Entry 9ER5 (X-ray diffraction, 1.40 A resolution); this record covers chains L and M of the 4 polymer chains in the assembly.

[Chain L (and M)]
Molecule: Hydrogenase-1 large chain
Organism: Escherichia coli
Notes: EC 1.12.99.6; chain M of this document is another copy of the same molecule, construct and numbering; everything in this record applies to it too
UniProt: P0ACD8 (MBHL_ECOLI); numbering as in UniProt (aligned over 1-582)
Chain sequence (582 residues; row label = number of the first residue in the row):
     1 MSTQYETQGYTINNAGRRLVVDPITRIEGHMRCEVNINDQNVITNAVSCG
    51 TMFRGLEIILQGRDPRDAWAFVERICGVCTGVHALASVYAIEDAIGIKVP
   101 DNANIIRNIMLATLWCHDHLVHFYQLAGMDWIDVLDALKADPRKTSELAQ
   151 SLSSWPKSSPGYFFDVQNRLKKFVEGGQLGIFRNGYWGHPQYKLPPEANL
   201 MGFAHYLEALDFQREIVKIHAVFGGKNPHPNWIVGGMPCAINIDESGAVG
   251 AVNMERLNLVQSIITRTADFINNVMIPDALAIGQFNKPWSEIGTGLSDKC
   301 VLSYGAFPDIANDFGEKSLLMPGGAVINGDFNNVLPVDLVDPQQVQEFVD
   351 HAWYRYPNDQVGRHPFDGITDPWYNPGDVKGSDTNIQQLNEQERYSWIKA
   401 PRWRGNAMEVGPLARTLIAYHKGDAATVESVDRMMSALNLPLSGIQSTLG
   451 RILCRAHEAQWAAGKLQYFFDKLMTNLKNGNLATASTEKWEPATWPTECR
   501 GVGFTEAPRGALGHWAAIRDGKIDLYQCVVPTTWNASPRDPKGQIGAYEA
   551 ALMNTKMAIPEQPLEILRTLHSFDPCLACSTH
Disordered / not traced: 1
Bound ions: Mg2+: Glu57, Cys528; Ni2+: Cys76, Cys79, Cys576, Cys579; carbonmonoxide-(dicyano) iron Fe: Cys79, Cys579
Small-molecule neighbours: carbonmonoxide-(dicyano) iron (FCO): Cys79, Val82, His83, Ala507, Pro508, Arg509, Leu512, Val530, Pro531, Thr532, Cys576, Cys579
Swiss-Prot annotation at these positions:
  - binding site (Ni(2+)): Cys76, Cys79, Cys576, Cys579

[How chain L and chain M interact]
Pairs across the interface (26):
  Gln150(L) - Ser146(M)
  Gln150(L) - Gln150(M)  hydrogen bond
  Gln150(L) - Ser159(M)
  Gln150(L) - Pro160(M)
  Ser154(L) - Ser159(M)  hydrogen bond (backbone-side chain)
  Ser154(L) - Gly161(M)
  Ser154(L) - Tyr162(M)  hydrogen bond (backbone-backbone)
  Trp155(L) - Ser159(M)  hydrogen bond (backbone-side chain)
  Pro156(L) - Pro156(M)
  Pro156(L) - Lys157(M)
  Pro156(L) - Ser158(M)  hydrogen bond (backbone-backbone)
  Pro156(L) - Ser159(M)  hydrogen bond (backbone-backbone)
  Pro156(L) - Tyr162(M)  hydrophobic
  Lys157(L) - Pro156(M)
  Lys157(L) - Lys157(M)
  Ser158(L) - Pro156(M)  hydrogen bond (backbone-backbone)
  Ser158(L) - Ser159(M)
  Ser159(L) - Gln150(M)
  Ser159(L) - Ser154(M)  hydrogen bond (side chain-backbone)
  Ser159(L) - Trp155(M)  hydrogen bond (side chain-backbone)
  Ser159(L) - Pro156(M)  hydrogen bond (backbone-backbone)
  Ser159(L) - Ser158(M)
  Pro160(L) - Gln150(M)
  Gly161(L) - Ser154(M)
  Tyr162(L) - Ser154(M)  hydrogen bond (backbone-backbone)
  Tyr162(L) - Pro156(M)  hydrophobic
Interface residues without a listed pair, chain L (12 interface residues in all): Ser146, Asp165
Interface residues without a listed pair, chain M (12 interface residues in all): Asp165

[Overview]
The chain L/chain M interface involves 12 residues from each chain; the contacts include 11 hydrogen bonds.
Polar contacts include Gln150(L)-Gln150(M), Ser154(L)-Ser159(M) and Trp155(L)-Ser159(M). Bound to chain L:
carbonmonoxide-(dicyano) iron. Curated annotation (UniProt) lists 4 Ni2+-binding residues on chain L.
Both chains are Hydrogenase-1 large chain (Escherichia coli). Entry 9ER5 (Hydrogenase-1 Ni-B state poised at
+100mV) was determined by X-ray diffraction.
